5KJK - chain A; structure by X-ray diffraction, 1.93 A resolution.

[Chain A]
Molecule: N-lysine methyltransferase SMYD2
Source organism: Homo sapiens
Notes: EC 2.1.1.-, 2.1.1.43; fragment: unp
Reference sequence: Q9NRG4 (SMYD2_HUMAN); numbering as in UniProt (aligned over 5-433)
Sequence (429 residues; row label = number of the first residue in the row):
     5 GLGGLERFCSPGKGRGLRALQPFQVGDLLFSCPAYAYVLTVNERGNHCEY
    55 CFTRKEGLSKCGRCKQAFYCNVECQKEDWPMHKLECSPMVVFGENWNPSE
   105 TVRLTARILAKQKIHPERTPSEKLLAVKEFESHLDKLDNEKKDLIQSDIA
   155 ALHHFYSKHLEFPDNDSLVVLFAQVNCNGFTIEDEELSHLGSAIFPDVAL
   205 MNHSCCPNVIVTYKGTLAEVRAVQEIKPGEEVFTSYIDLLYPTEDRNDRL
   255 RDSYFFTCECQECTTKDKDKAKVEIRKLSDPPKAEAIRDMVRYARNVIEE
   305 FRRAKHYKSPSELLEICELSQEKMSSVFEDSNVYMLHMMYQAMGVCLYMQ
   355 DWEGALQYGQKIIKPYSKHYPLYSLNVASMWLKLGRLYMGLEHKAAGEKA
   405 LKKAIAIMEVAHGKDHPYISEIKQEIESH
Differences from the reference sequence: engineered mutation Glu-165 (Gly in Q9NRG4)
Curated features (UniProtKB/Swiss-Prot):
  - zinc finger: Cys-52 to Cys-90 (MYND-type)
  - binding site (S-adenosyl-L-methionine): Lys-17 to Arg-19, His-137, Asn-206, His-207, Tyr-258 to Phe-260
  - binding site (Zn(2+)): Cys-52, Cys-55, Cys-65, Cys-68, Cys-74, Cys-78, His-86, Cys-90
  - modified residue: Ser-283 (Phosphoserine)
  - natural variant: Glu-165 (G165E: this construct carries the variant)
  - mutagenesis: Glu-187 (E187K: Abolishes methyltransferase activity on p53/TP53), Glu-189 (E189K: Strongly reduces methyltransferase activity on p53/TP53), Glu-190 (E190K: Strongly reduces methyltransferase activity on p53/TP53), His-207 (H207A: Abolishes methyltransferase activity), Tyr-240 (Y240F: Abolishes methyltransferase activity), Tyr-245 (Y245F: Strongly reduces methyltransferase activity on p53/TP53), Asp-252 (D252R: Slightly reduces methyltransferase activity on p53/TP53), Arg-253 (R253Q: No effect on methyltransferase activity on p53/TP53), Arg-306 (R306E: No effect on methyltransferase activity on p53/TP53), Tyr-374 (Y374A: Abolishes methyltransferase activity on p53/TP53), Glu-429 (E429K: Reduces methyltransferase activity on p53/TP53), Glu-431 (E431K: Strongly reduces methyltransferase activity on p53/TP53)
Metal / ion sites: Zn2+ site 1: Cys-52, Cys-55, Cys-74, Cys-78; Zn2+ site 2: Cys-65, Cys-68, His-86, Cys-90; Zn2+ site 3: Cys-209, Cys-262, Cys-264, Cys-267
Ligand contacts:
  - az13450370 (6T1; 2-[2-[1-[2-(3,4-dichlorophenyl)ethyl]azetidin-3-yl]oxyphenyl]-N-(3-pyrrolidin-1-ylpropyl)pyridine-4-carboxamide): Thr-105, Leu-108, Leu-141, Lys-145, Leu-148, Ile-149, Ala-177, Val-179, Asn-180, Cys-181, Asn-182, Gly-183, Phe-184, Thr-185, Ser-196, Ala-203, Ser-239, Tyr-240, Asp-256, Ser-257, Tyr-258, Phe-259
  - S-adenosylmethionine (SAM): Gly-16, Lys-17, Gly-18, Arg-19, Glu-135, His-137, Cys-181, Asn-182, Ala-203, Leu-204, Met-205, Asn-206, His-207, Tyr-240, Tyr-258, Phe-260, Thr-261

[Overview]
Chain A binds S-adenosylmethionine and az13450370. The Zn2+ site 1 is built by Cys-52, Cys-55, Cys-74 and
Cys-78. Cys-65, Cys-68, His-86 and Cys-90 coordinate Zn2+ site 2. From UniProt: 9
S-adenosyl-L-methionine-binding residues, 8 Zn2+-binding residues and 12 mutagenesis sites.
Chain A is N-lysine methyltransferase SMYD2 (Homo sapiens); the structure, SMYD2 in complex with AZ370, was
determined by X-ray diffraction together with 5KJL, 5KJM and 5KJN from the same study.
